Entry 4RXC (X-ray diffraction, 2.31 A resolution); this record covers chains A and B.

== Chain A (and B) ==
Molecule: Farnesyl pyrophosphate synthase
Source organism: Trypanosoma brucei
Notes: chain B of this document is another copy of the same molecule, construct and numbering; everything in this record applies to it too
UniProtKB: Q86C09 (Q86C09_9TRYP); numbering as in UniProt (aligned over 1-367)
Sequence (390 residues; row label = number of the first residue in the row; numbers below 1 keep their minus sign (Met-22 is residue -22)):
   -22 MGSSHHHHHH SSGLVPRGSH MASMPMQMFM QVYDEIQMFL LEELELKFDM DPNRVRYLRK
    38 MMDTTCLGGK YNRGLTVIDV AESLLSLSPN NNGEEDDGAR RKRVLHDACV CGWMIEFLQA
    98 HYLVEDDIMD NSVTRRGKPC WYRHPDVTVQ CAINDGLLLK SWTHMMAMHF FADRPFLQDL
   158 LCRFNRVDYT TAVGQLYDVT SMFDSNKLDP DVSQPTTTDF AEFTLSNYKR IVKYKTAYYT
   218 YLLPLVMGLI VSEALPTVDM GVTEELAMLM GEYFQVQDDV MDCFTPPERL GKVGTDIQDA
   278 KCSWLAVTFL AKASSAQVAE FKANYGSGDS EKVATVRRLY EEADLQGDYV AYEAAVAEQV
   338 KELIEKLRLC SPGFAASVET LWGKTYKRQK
Disordered / not traced: -22 to 0, 63-73, 193-194, 265, 366-367 (chain B: -22 to 0, 64-73, 193-195, 366-367)
Sequence notes: expression tag (-22 to 0)
Bound ions: Mg2+ site 1: Asp103, Asp107 (together with HRX); Mg2+ site 2: Asp255 (together with HRX)
Small-molecule neighbours:
  - HRX ([1-hydroxy-3-(pyridin-3-yl)propane-1,1-diyl]bis(phosphonic acid)), molecule 1: Tyr99, Leu100, Asp103, Asp107, Arg112, Thr168, Gln172, Asp175, Lys212, Tyr216
  - HRX, molecule 2: Phe251, Gln252, Asp255, Lys269, Lys278, Arg365

== Chain A / chain B interface ==
Contacting residue pairs (125):
  Leu21(A) - Tyr166(B)
  Lys24(A) - Tyr211(B)
  Phe25(A) - Tyr166(B)  hydrophobic
  Phe25(A) - Thr167(B)
  Phe25(A) - Tyr174(B)  hydrogen bond (backbone-side chain)
  Phe25(A) - Tyr211(B)
  Asp26(A) - Tyr174(B)
  Asp26(A) - Arg207(B)  hydrogen bond (backbone-side chain)
  Asp26(A) - Tyr211(B)  hydrogen bond
  Met27(A) - Tyr174(B)  hydrogen bond (backbone-side chain)
  Asp28(A) - Arg207(B)  salt bridge
  Asn30(A) - Ser182(B)  hydrogen bond
  Asn30(A) - Asn183(B)  hydrogen bond
  Arg31(A) - Tyr174(B)
  Arg31(A) - Thr177(B)  hydrogen bond
  Arg31(A) - Ser182(B)
  Arg31(A) - Leu185(B)
  Arg31(A) - Glu199(B)  salt bridge
  Arg31(A) - Arg207(B)
  Arg33(A) - Leu185(B)  hydrogen bond (side chain-backbone)
  Tyr34(A) - Pro187(B)  hydrophobic
  Leu35(A) - Leu173(B)  hydrophobic
  His98(A) - Leu134(B)
  Tyr99(A) - Leu134(B)  hydrophobic
  Glu102(A) - Ile130(B)
  Ile105(A) - Ile130(B)  hydrophobic
  Met106(A) - Gln127(B)
  Asp107(A) - Gln127(B)  hydrogen bond
  Trp118(A) - Pro187(B)  hydrophobic
  His121(A) - Pro187(B)
  His121(A) - Asp188(B)  salt bridge
  Pro122(A) - Pro187(B)
  Pro122(A) - Val189(B)
  Pro122(A) - Ser190(B)
  Pro122(A) - Gln191(B)
  Asp123(A) - Phe180(B)
  Asp123(A) - Lys184(B)
  Asp123(A) - Asp186(B)
  Asp123(A) - Pro187(B)  hydrogen bond (backbone-backbone)
  Asp123(A) - Val189(B)
  Asp123(A) - Ser190(B)
  Asp123(A) - Gln191(B)
  Val124(A) - Pro187(B)  hydrophobic
  Gln127(A) - Met106(B)
  Gln127(A) - Asp107(B)  hydrogen bond
  Gln127(A) - Val176(B)
  Cys128(A) - Leu173(B)  hydrophobic
  Cys128(A) - Val176(B)  hydrophobic
  Ile130(A) - Glu102(B)
  Ile130(A) - Ile105(B)  hydrophobic
  Asn131(A) - Ala169(B)  hydrogen bond (side chain-backbone)
  Asn131(A) - Gln172(B)
  Asn131(A) - Leu173(B)
  Leu134(A) - His98(B)
  Leu134(A) - Tyr99(B)  hydrophobic
  Leu134(A) - Leu134(B)  hydrophobic
  Leu135(A) - Ala169(B)  hydrophobic
  Ser138(A) - Asp165(B)
  Ser138(A) - Tyr166(B)
  Trp139(A) - Tyr166(B)  hydrogen bond
  His141(A) - Asn162(B)  hydrogen bond
  Met142(A) - Asn162(B)
  Met142(A) - Arg163(B)
  Met142(A) - Tyr166(B)  hydrophobic
  Met145(A) - Cys159(B)  hydrophobic
  Met145(A) - Asn162(B)
  Leu154(A) - Gln155(B)
  Gln155(A) - Leu154(B)
  Gln155(A) - Gln155(B)
  Cys159(A) - Met145(B)
  Asn162(A) - His141(B)
  Asn162(A) - Met145(B)
  Arg163(A) - Met142(B)
  Arg163(A) - Met145(B)
  Asp165(A) - Ser138(B)
  Tyr166(A) - Leu21(B)
  Tyr166(A) - Phe25(B)  hydrophobic
  Tyr166(A) - Ser138(B)
  Tyr166(A) - Trp139(B)  hydrogen bond
  Tyr166(A) - Met142(B)  hydrophobic
  Thr167(A) - Phe25(B)
  Ala169(A) - Asn131(B)  hydrogen bond (backbone-side chain)
  Ala169(A) - Leu135(B)  hydrophobic
  Val170(A) - Leu21(B)  hydrophobic
  Gln172(A) - Asn131(B)
  Leu173(A) - Leu35(B)  hydrophobic
  Leu173(A) - Asn131(B)
  Tyr174(A) - Phe25(B)  hydrogen bond (side chain-backbone)
  Tyr174(A) - Asp26(B)
  Tyr174(A) - Met27(B)  hydrogen bond (side chain-backbone)
  Tyr174(A) - Arg31(B)
  Val176(A) - Gln127(B)
  Val176(A) - Cys128(B)  hydrophobic
  Thr177(A) - Arg31(B)  hydrogen bond
  Phe180(A) - Asp123(B)
  Ser182(A) - Asn30(B)  hydrogen bond
  Ser182(A) - Arg31(B)
  Asn183(A) - Asn30(B)  hydrogen bond
  Lys184(A) - Asp123(B)
  Leu185(A) - Arg31(B)
  Leu185(A) - Tyr34(B)  hydrophobic
  Leu185(A) - Asp123(B)
  Asp186(A) - Asp123(B)
  Pro187(A) - Tyr34(B)  hydrophobic
  Pro187(A) - Lys37(B)
  Pro187(A) - Trp118(B)  hydrophobic
  Pro187(A) - His121(B)
  Pro187(A) - Pro122(B)
  Pro187(A) - Asp123(B)  hydrogen bond (backbone-backbone)
  Pro187(A) - Val124(B)  hydrophobic
  Asp188(A) - His121(B)  salt bridge
  Val189(A) - Pro122(B)
  Val189(A) - Asp123(B)
  Ser190(A) - Pro122(B)
  Ser190(A) - Asp123(B)
  Gln191(A) - Pro122(B)
  Gln191(A) - Asp123(B)  hydrogen bond (backbone-side chain)
  Gln191(A) - Thr125(B)
  Glu199(A) - Arg31(B)  salt bridge
  Arg207(A) - Asp26(B)  hydrogen bond (side chain-backbone)
  Arg207(A) - Asp28(B)  salt bridge
  Arg207(A) - Arg31(B)
  Tyr211(A) - Lys24(B)
  Tyr211(A) - Phe25(B)
  Tyr211(A) - Asp26(B)  hydrogen bond
Also at the interface, not in a pair above, chain A (70 interface residues in all): Glu20, Lys37, Thr125, Asp132, Lys137, Leu158, Asn204, Lys210
Also at the interface, not in a pair above, chain B (68 interface residues in all): Glu20, Lys137, Leu158, Val170, Asn204, Lys210

== Overview ==
70 residues of chain A face 68 of chain B across their interface; the contacts include 25 hydrogen bonds and 6
salt bridges. Among the polar pairs are Asp28(A)-Arg207(B), Arg31(A)-Glu199(B) and His121(A)-Asp188(B). Bound
to chain A: compound HRX.
Chain A and chain B are both Farnesyl pyrophosphate synthase (Trypanosoma brucei); the structure, T. Brucei
Farnesyl Diphosphate Synthase Complexed with Homorisedronate BPH-6, was determined by X-ray diffraction
together with 4RXA, 4RXD, 4RXE and 4RYP from the same study.
